Entry 8ODT (electron microscopy, 4.20 A resolution (low resolution: residue-level contacts below are approximate; hydrogen-bond / salt-bridge calls are withheld)); this record covers chains D and F of the 7 polymer chains in the assembly.

# Chain D
Protein: Tol-Pal system protein TolQ
Organism: Escherichia coli K-12
UniProtKB: P0ABU9 (TOLQ_ECOLI); residues 2-230 here = UniProt positions 2-230
Sequence (230 residues; each row starts with the number of its first residue):
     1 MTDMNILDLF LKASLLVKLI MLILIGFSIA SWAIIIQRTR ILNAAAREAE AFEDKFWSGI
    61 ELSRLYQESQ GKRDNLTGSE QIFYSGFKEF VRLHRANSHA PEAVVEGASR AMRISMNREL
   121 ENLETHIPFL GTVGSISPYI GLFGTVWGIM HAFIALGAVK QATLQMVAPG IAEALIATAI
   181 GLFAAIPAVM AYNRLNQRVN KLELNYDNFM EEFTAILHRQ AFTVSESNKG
Differences from the reference sequence: initiating methionine (1)

# Chain F
Protein: Tol-Pal system protein TolR
Organism: Escherichia coli K-12
UniProtKB: P0ABV6 (TOLR_ECOLI); numbering as in UniProt (aligned over 1-142)
Sequence (189 residues; numbered 1 to 189; the number before each row is that of its first residue):
     1 MARARGRGRR DLKSEINIVP LLDVLLVLLL IFMATAPIIT QSVEVDLPDA TESQAVSSND
    61 NPPVIVEVSG IGQYTVVVEK DRLERLPPEQ VVAEVSSRFK ANPKTVFLIG GAKDVPYDEI
   121 IKALNLLHSA GVKSVGLMTQ PILEENLYFQ GQFGSWSHPQ FEKGGGSGGG SGGGSWSHPQ
   181 FEKHHHHHH
Not modelled in the structure: 1-15, 37-189
Differences from the reference sequence: expression tag (143-189)
Curated features (UniProtKB/Swiss-Prot):
  - mutagenesis: Asp23 (D23A: Decreases TolA-Pal interaction; D23E: No change in TolA-Pal interaction; D23R: Abolishes TolA-Pal interaction)

# Interface between chain D and chain F
Residue-residue contacts (16):
  Pro138(D) with Pro20(F)
  Tyr139(D) with Asn17(F); Val19(F); Pro20(F)
  Leu142(D) with Pro20(F)
  Ile149(D) with Val27(F)
  Phe153(D) with Leu30(F); Met33(F)
  Ala162(D) with Ala36(F)
  Leu164(D) with Ile31(F); Ala34(F); Thr35(F)
  Val167(D) with Ile31(F); Ala34(F)
  Ala168(D) with Ile31(F)
  Ile171(D) with Ile31(F)
Other interface residues (no listed pair), chain D (13 interface residues in all): Leu156, Thr163, Leu175
Other interface residues (no listed pair), chain F (12 interface residues in all): Asp23, Val24

# Overview
13 residues of chain D and 12 residues of chain F are in contact. Curated annotation (UniProt) lists one
mutagenesis site on chain F.
Chain D is Tol-Pal system protein TolQ and chain F is Tol-Pal system protein TolR, both from Escherichia coli
K-12; the structure, Structure of TolQR complex from E.coli, was determined by electron microscopy.
